PDB entry 6AJP | X-ray diffraction, 1.33 A resolution | chain A

# Chain A
Molecule: Uracil DNA glycosylase superfamily protein
Organism: Mycobacterium smegmatis MC2 155
UniProtKB: A0QP43 (A0QP43_MYCS2); numbering as in UniProt (aligned over 1-209)
Chain sequence (229 residues; each row starts with the number of its first residue; numbers below 1 keep their minus sign (Met-19 is residue -19)):
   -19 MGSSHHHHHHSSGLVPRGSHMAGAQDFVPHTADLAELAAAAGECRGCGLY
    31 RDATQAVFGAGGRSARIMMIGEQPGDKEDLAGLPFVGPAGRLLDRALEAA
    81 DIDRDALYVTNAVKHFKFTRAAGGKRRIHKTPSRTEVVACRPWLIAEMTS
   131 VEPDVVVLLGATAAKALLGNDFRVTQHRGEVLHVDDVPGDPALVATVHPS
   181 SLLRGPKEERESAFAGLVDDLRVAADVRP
Unresolved in the structure: -19 to 1, 208-209
Differences from the reference sequence: initiating methionine (-19); expression tag (-18 to 0)
Ion coordination: 4Fe-4S cluster Fe: Cys24, Cys27, His95, Cys120
Residues lining bound ligands:
  - 2'-deoxyuridine-5'-monophosphate (DU): Gly51, Glu52, Gln53, Pro54, Gly55, Glu58, Pro64, Phe65, Gly67, Pro68, Ala69, Gly70, Asn91, His109, His178, Ser180, Leu183
  - 4Fe-4S cluster (SF4): Ala4, Cys24, Arg25, Gly26, Cys27, Leu29, Tyr30, Val93, Lys94, His95, Ala119, Cys120, Trp123

# Summary
Bound to chain A: 2'-deoxyuridine-5'-monophosphate and 4Fe-4S cluster. The 4Fe-4S cluster Fe site is built by
Cys24, Cys27, His95 and Cys120.
Chain A is Uracil DNA glycosylase superfamily protein (Mycobacterium smegmatis MC2 155); the structure,
Complex form of Uracil DNA glycosylase X and deoxyuridine monophosphate, was determined by X-ray diffraction
together with 6AIL, 6AJO, 6AJQ, 6AJR and 6AJS from the same study.
